Entry 8VCY (X-ray diffraction, 2.60 A resolution); this record covers chains B and C of the 5 polymer chains in the assembly.

# Chain B
Molecule: MHC class II HLA-DQ-beta-1
Organism: Homo sapiens
UniProt: O19707 (O19707_HUMAN); residue numbers follow UniProt; this construct covers 1-192
Sequence (192 residues; each row starts with the number of its first residue):
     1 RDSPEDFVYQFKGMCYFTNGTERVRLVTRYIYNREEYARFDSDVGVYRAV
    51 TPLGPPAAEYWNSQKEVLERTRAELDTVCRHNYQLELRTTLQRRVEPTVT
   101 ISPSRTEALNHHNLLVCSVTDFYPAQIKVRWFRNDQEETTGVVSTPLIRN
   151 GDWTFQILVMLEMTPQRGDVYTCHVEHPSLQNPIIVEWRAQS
Unresolved in the structure: 105-112, 192
Cystine bridges: Cys15-Cys79, Cys117-Cys173
Covalent attachments: N-acetylglucosamine (NAG) linked to Asn19

# Chain C
Molecule: Hybrid insulin peptide (HIP; InsC8-15-NPY68-74)
Organism: Homo sapiens
Sequence (15 residues; row label = number of the first residue in the row; numbers below 1 keep their minus sign (Gly-2 is residue -2)):
    -2 GQVELGGGSSPETCI

# Chain B / chain C interface
Residue-residue contacts (24):
  Phe11(B) - Gly4(C)
  Phe11(B) - Gly5(C)
  Phe11(B) - Ser6(C)
  Tyr30(B) - Gly5(C)
  Tyr30(B) - Ser6(C)
  Tyr30(B) - Ser7(C)  hydrogen bond (side chain-backbone)
  Tyr37(B) - Glu9(C)  hydrogen bond
  Tyr47(B) - Ser7(C)  hydrogen bond
  Pro56(B) - Thr10(C)
  Ala57(B) - Glu9(C)
  Tyr60(B) - Pro8(C)
  Tyr60(B) - Thr10(C)
  Trp61(B) - Ser7(C)
  Trp61(B) - Pro8(C)  hydrogen bond (side chain-backbone)
  Val67(B) - Ser7(C)
  Arg70(B) - Gly5(C)  hydrogen bond (side chain-backbone)
  Arg70(B) - Ser7(C)  hydrogen bond
  Glu74(B) - Gly4(C)
  Glu74(B) - Gly5(C)  hydrogen bond (side chain-backbone)
  Val78(B) - Leu2(C)
  Val78(B) - Gly3(C)
  Asn82(B) - Glu1(C)
  Asn82(B) - Leu2(C)  hydrogen bond (side chain-backbone)
  Leu85(B) - Glu1(C)
Interface residues without a listed pair, chain B (16 interface residues in all): Thr71, His81
Interface residues without a listed pair, chain C (12 interface residues in all): Gln-1, Val0

# Summary
The interface between chain B and chain C involves 16 residues on one side and 12 on the other; the contacts
include 8 hydrogen bonds. Among the polar pairs are Tyr30(B)-Ser7(C), Tyr37(B)-Glu9(C) and Tyr47(B)-Ser7(C).
N-acetylglucosamine is covalently linked to Asn19(B).
Chain B is MHC class II HLA-DQ-beta-1 and chain C is Hybrid insulin peptide (HIP; InsC8-15-NPY68-74), both
from Homo sapiens; the structure, Human TCR A2.13 in complex with DQ8-InsC8-15NPY, was determined by X-ray
diffraction (same publication as 8VCX, 8VD0, 8VD2, 8VDD and 8VDU).
